PDB entry 7VA4 | electron microscopy, 14.00 A resolution (very low resolution: no residue pairs are listed; an interface is given only as per-side residue counts) | chains I and C of the 34 polymer chains in the assembly

== Chain I ==
Molecule: 539-nt DNA strand
From: Homo sapiens
Sequence (539 nucleotides; numbered 1 to 539; the number before each row is that of its first residue):
     1 GGGTTAGGGT TAGGGTTAGG GTTAGGGTTA GGGTTAGGGT TAGGGTTAGG GTTAGGGTTA
    61 GGGTTAGGGT TAGGGTTAGG GTTAGGGTTA GGGTTAGGGT TAGGGTTAGG GTTAGGGTTA
   121 GGGTTAGGGT TAGGGTTAGG GTTAGGGTTA GGGTTAGGGT TAGGGTTAGG GTTAGGGTTA
   181 GGGTTAGGGT TAGGGTTAGG GTTAGGGTTA GGGTTAGGGT TAGGGTTAGG GTTAGGGTTA
   241 GGGTTAGGGT TAGGGTTAGG GTTAGGGTTA GGGTTAGGGT TAGGGTTAGG GTTAGGGTTA
   301 GGGTTAGGGT TAGGGTTAGG GTTAGGGTTA GGGTTAGGGT TAGGGTTAGG GTTAGGGTTA
   361 GGGTTAGGGT TAGGGTTAGG GTTAGGGTTA GGGTTAGGGT TAGGGTTAGG GTTAGGGTTA
   421 GGGTTAGGGT TAGGGTTAGG GTTAGGGTTA GGGTTAGGGT TAGGGTTAGG GTTAGGGTTA
   481 GGGTTAGGGT TAGGGTTAGG GTTAGGGTTA GGGTTAGGGT TAGGGTTAGG GTTAGGGTT

== Chain C ==
Name: Histone H2A type 1-B/E
From: Homo sapiens
UniProt: P04908 (H2A1B_HUMAN); residues 0-129 here correspond to UniProt positions 1-130 (UniProt number = residue number + 1)
Sequence (130 residues; each row starts with the number of its first residue; numbering starts at 0):
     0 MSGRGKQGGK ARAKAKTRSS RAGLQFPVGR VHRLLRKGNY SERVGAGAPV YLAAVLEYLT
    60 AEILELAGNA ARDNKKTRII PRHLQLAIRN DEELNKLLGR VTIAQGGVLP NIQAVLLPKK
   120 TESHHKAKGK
Disordered / not traced: 0-9
UniProt features mapped onto this chain:
  - modified residue: Ser-1 (N-acetylserine), Arg-3 (Citrulline), Lys-5 (N6-(2-hydroxyisobutyryl)lysine), Lys-9 (N6-(2-hydroxyisobutyryl)lysine), Lys-13 (N6-(beta-hydroxybutyryl)lysine), Lys-36 (N6-(2-hydroxyisobutyryl)lysine), Lys-74 (N6-(2-hydroxyisobutyryl)lysine), Lys-75 (N6-(2-hydroxyisobutyryl)lysine), Lys-95 (N6-(2-hydroxyisobutyryl)lysine), Gln-104 (N5-methylglutamine), Lys-118 (N6-(2-hydroxyisobutyryl)lysine), Lys-119 (N6-crotonyllysine), Thr-120 (Phosphothreonine), Lys-125 (N6-crotonyllysine)
  - cross-link (Glycyl lysine isopeptide (Lys-Gly)): Lys-13 (interchain with G-Cter in ubiquitin), Lys-15 (interchain with G-Cter in ubiquitin), Lys-119 (interchain with G-Cter in ubiquitin)

== How chain I and chain C interact ==
At this resolution (14 A) residue pairs are not listed: 14 residues of chain I and 20 of chain C lie at the interface.

== Overview ==
14 residues of chain I face 20 of chain C across their interface.
Here chain I is a 539-nt DNA strand and chain C is Histone H2A type 1-B/E, both from Homo sapiens. Entry 7VA4
(Telomeric tetranucleosome in open state) was determined by electron microscopy, deposited together with 7V90,
7V96, 7V9C, 7V9J, 7V9K and 7V9S.
